PDB entry 7ZD9 | X-ray diffraction, 1.89 A resolution | chains A and C

[Chain A (and C)]
Molecule: Adenosylhomocysteinase
Organism: Synechocystis sp. PCC 6803
Notes: EC 3.3.1.1; chain C of this document is another copy of the same molecule, construct and numbering; everything in this record applies to it too
Reference sequence: P74008 (SAHH_SYNY3); residue numbers follow UniProt; this construct covers 1-425
Amino-acid sequence (425 residues; each row starts with the number of its first residue):
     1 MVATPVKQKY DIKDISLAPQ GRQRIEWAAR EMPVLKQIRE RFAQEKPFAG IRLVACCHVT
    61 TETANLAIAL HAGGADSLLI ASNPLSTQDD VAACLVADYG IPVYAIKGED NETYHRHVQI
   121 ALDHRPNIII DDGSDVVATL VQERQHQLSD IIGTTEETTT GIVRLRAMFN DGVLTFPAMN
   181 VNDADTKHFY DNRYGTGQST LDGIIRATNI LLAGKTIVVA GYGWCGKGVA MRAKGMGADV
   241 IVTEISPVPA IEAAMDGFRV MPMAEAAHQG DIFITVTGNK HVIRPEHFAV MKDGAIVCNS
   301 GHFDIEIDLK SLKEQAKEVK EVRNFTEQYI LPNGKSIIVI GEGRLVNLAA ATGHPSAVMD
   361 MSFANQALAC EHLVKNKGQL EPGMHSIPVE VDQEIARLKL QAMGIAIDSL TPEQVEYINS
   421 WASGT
Disordered / not traced: 1-8
Differences from the reference sequence: engineered mutation Thr352 (Glu in P74008)
Ion coordination: rubidium ion site 1: Lys313, Glu314, Ala316; rubidium ion site 2: Tyr417, Ser420
Small-molecule neighbours:
  - adenosine (ADN): His58, Thr60, Glu62, Thr63, Asp132, Glu157, Thr158, Lys187, Asp191, His302, Leu345, Asn347, Leu348, Thr352, Gly353, His354, Met359, Phe363
  - NAD (nicotinamide-adenine-dinucleotide): Thr158, Thr159, Thr160, Lys187, Asp191, Asn192, Thr196, Ala220, Gly221, Tyr222, Gly223, Trp224, Cys225, Gly226, Thr243, Glu244, Ile245, Ser246, Pro249, Val276, Thr277, Gly278, Asn279, Val282, Ser300, Gly301, His302, Glu306, Leu345, Asn347, Leu348, His354, Leu410, Gln414
UniProt features mapped onto this chain:
  - binding site (substrate): Thr60, Asp132, Glu157, Lys187, Asp191
  - binding site (NAD(+)): Thr158 to Thr160, Asn192, Gly221 to Gly226, Glu244, Asn279, Ser300 to His302, Asn347

[How chain A and chain C interact]
Pairs across the interface (63):
  Gln23(A) with Glu321(C), hydrogen bond (side chain-backbone); Val322(C); Arg323(C)
  Arg24(A) with Arg323(C); Asn324(C), hydrogen bond
  Trp27(A) with Thr208(C), hydrogen bond (side chain-backbone); Val322(C), hydrophobic; Arg323(C); Thr326(C); Ile338(C), hydrophobic
  Arg30(A) with Gly294(C); Gln328(C); Ser336(C)
  Glu31(A) with Ile210(C); Lys215(C), salt bridge
  Gln198(A) with Ile205(C); Ile210(C), hydrogen bond (side chain-backbone); Leu211(C); Leu212(C), hydrogen bond (side chain-backbone); Met236(C)
  Asp202(A) with Ile205(C)
  Ile205(A) with Gln198(C); Asp202(C); Arg206(C)
  Arg206(A) with Ile205(C); Arg206(C); Asn209(C), hydrogen bond
  Thr208(A) with Trp27(C), hydrogen bond (backbone-side chain)
  Asn209(A) with Arg206(C), hydrogen bond; Thr352(C), hydrogen bond; Pro355(C)
  Ile210(A) with Glu31(C); Gln198(C), hydrogen bond (backbone-side chain)
  Leu211(A) with Gln198(C); Pro355(C); Ala357(C), hydrophobic
  Leu212(A) with Gln198(C), hydrogen bond (backbone-side chain)
  Ala213(A) with Arg232(C)
  Lys215(A) with Glu31(C), salt bridge
  Arg232(A) with Ala213(C); Gly235(C), hydrogen bond (side chain-backbone); Met236(C); Gly237(C)
  Gly235(A) with Arg232(C), hydrogen bond (backbone-side chain); Gly235(C)
  Met236(A) with Gln198(C); Arg232(C); Met236(C), hydrophobic
  Gly237(A) with Arg232(C)
  Glu321(A) with Gln23(C), hydrogen bond (backbone-side chain)
  Val322(A) with Gln23(C); Trp27(C), hydrophobic
  Arg323(A) with Gln23(C); Arg24(C); Trp27(C)
  Asn324(A) with Arg24(C), hydrogen bond
  Thr326(A) with Trp27(C)
  Gln328(A) with Arg30(C), hydrogen bond
  Ser336(A) with Arg30(C)
  Ile338(A) with Arg30(C)
  Thr352(A) with Asn209(C), hydrogen bond
  Pro355(A) with Asn209(C); Leu211(C)
Other interface residues (no listed pair), chain A (34 interface residues in all): Tyr194, Met231, Ala357, Val358
Other interface residues (no listed pair), chain C (35 interface residues in all): Tyr194, Met231, Val358

[Summary]
34 residues of chain A and 35 residues of chain C are in contact; the contacts include 17 hydrogen bonds and 2
salt bridges. Polar pairs include Glu31(A)-Lys215(C), Gln23(A)-Glu321(C) and Arg24(A)-Asn324(C). Ligands of
chain A: NAD and adenosine.
Both chains are Adenosylhomocysteinase (Synechocystis sp. PCC 6803). Entry 7ZD9 (Crystal structure of the
E352T mutant of S-adenosyl-L-homocysteine hydrolase from Synechocystis sp. PCC 6803 cocrystallized with ...)
was determined by X-ray diffraction together with 7ZD7, 7ZD8, 7O5L and 7O5M from the same study.
